Entry 7N5K (X-ray diffraction, 1.98 A resolution); this record covers chains A and B.

Chain A (and B):
Protein: DNA polymerase sliding clamp
Source organism: Thermococcus gammatolerans (strain DSM 15229 / JCM 11827 / EJ3)
Notes: chain B of this document is another copy of the same molecule, construct and numbering; everything in this record applies to it too
UniProt: C5A5N6 (PCNA_THEGJ); residues 1-249 here = UniProt positions 1-249
Amino-acid sequence (265 residues; numbered -15 to 249; the number before each row is that of its first residue; numbers below 1 keep their minus sign (Met-15 is residue -15)):
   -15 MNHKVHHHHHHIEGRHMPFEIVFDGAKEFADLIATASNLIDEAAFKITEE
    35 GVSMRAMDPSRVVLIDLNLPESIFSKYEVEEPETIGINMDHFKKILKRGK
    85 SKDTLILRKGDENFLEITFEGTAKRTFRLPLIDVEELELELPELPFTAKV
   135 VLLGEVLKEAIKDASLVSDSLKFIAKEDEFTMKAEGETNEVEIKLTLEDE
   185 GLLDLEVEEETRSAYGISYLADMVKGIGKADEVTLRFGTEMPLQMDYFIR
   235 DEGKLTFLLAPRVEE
Unresolved in the structure: -15 to -1, 248-249 (chain B: -15 to 0, 248-249)
Construct notes: expression tag (-15 to 0)

Chain A / chain B interface:
Residue-residue contacts - 32 pairs, chain A then chain B:
  His75(A) with Asn173(B), hydrogen bond
  Lys78(A) with Leu150(B)
  Arg82(A) with Glu143(B), salt bridge; Lys146(B); Asp147(B); Leu150(B)
  Lys84(A) with Glu143(B), salt bridge
  Thr106(A) with Glu139(B), hydrogen bond; Val140(B); Leu179(B); Asp183(B); Glu184(B); Gly185(B), hydrogen bond (backbone-backbone)
  Ala107(A) with Lys178(B); Leu179(B), hydrophobic
  Lys108(A) with Glu176(B); Ile177(B); Lys178(B), hydrogen bond (backbone-backbone)
  Arg109(A) with Glu143(B), salt bridge; Asp147(B), salt bridge; Glu176(B); Ile177(B)
  Thr110(A) with Glu174(B); Val175(B); Glu176(B), hydrogen bond (backbone-backbone)
  Phe111(A) with Asp147(B); Glu174(B); Val175(B), hydrophobic
  Arg112(A) with Asn173(B); Glu174(B), salt bridge
  Pro114(A) with Thr172(B); Asn173(B)

Summary:
12 residues of chain A face 17 of chain B across their interface; the contacts include 5 hydrogen bonds and 5
salt bridges. Among the polar pairs are Arg82(A)-Glu143(B), Lys84(A)-Glu143(B) and Arg109(A)-Glu143(B).
Both chains are DNA polymerase sliding clamp (Thermococcus gammatolerans (strain DSM 15229 / JCM 11827 /
EJ3)). Entry 7N5K (PCNA from Thermococcus gammatolerans: crystal II, collection 1, 1.98 A, 3.84 MGy) was
determined by X-ray diffraction (same publication as 7N5I, 7N5J, 7N5L, 7N5M and 7N5N).
